PDB entry 7QJ4 | electron microscopy, 9.00 A resolution (very low resolution: no residue pairs are listed; an interface is given only as per-side residue counts) | chains M and N of the 28 polymer chains in the assembly

Chain M:
Molecule: Gamma-tubulin complex component 2
From: Homo sapiens
UniProt: Q9BSJ2 (GCP2_HUMAN); numbering as in UniProt (aligned over 1-902)
Amino-acid sequence (902 residues; row label = number of the first residue in the row):
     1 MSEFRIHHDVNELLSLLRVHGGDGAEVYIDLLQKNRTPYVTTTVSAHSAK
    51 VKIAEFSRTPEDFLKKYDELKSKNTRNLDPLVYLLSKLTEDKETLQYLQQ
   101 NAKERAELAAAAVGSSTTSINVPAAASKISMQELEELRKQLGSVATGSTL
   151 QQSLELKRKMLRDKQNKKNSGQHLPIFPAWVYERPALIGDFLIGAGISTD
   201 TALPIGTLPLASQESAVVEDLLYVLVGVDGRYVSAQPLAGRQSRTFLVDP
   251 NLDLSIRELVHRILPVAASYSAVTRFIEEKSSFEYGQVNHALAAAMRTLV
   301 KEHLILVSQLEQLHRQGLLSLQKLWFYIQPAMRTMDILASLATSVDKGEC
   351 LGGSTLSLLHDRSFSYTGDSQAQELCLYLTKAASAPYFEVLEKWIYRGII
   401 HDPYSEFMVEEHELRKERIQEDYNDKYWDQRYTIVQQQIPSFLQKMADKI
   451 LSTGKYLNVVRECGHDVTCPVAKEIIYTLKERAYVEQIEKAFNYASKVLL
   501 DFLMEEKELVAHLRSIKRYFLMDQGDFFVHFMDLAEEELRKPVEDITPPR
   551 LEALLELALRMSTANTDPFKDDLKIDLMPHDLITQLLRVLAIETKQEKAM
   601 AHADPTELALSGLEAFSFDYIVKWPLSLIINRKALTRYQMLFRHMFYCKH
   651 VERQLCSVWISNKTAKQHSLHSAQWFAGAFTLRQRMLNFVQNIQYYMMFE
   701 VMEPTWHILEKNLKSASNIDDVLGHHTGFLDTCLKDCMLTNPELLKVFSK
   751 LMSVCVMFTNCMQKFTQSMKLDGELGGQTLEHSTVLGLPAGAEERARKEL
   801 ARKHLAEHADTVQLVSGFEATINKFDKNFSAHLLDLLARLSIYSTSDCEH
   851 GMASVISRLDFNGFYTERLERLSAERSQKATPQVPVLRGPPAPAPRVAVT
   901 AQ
Not modelled in the structure: 1-149, 192-200, 587-606, 664-673, 772-813, 845-850, 873-902
UniProt features mapped onto this chain:
  - modified residue: Tyr83 (Phosphotyrosine)
  - natural variant: Arg297 (R297C: In CDCBM15; uncertain significance), Arg333 (R333C: In CDCBM15; uncertain significance), Ala615 (A615P: In CDCBM15; uncertain significance)

Chain N:
Molecule: Gamma-tubulin complex component 3
From: Homo sapiens
UniProt: Q96CW5 (GCP3_HUMAN); residues 1-907 here = UniProt positions 1-907
Amino-acid sequence (907 residues; row label = number of the first residue in the row):
     1 MATPDQKSPNVLLQNLCCRILGRSEADVAQQFQYAVRVIGSNFAPTVERD
    51 EFLVAEKIKKELIRQRREADAALFSELHRKLHSQGVLKNKWSILYLLLSL
   101 SEDPRRQPSKVSSYATLFAQALPRDAHSTPYYYARPQTLPLSYQDRSAQS
   151 AQSSGSVGSSGISSIGLCALSGPAPAPQSLLPGQSNQAPGVGDCLRQQLG
   201 SRLAWTLTANQPSSQATTSKGVPSAVSRNMTRSRREGDTGGTMEITEAAL
   251 VRDILYVFQGIDGKNIKMNNTENCYKVEGKANLSRSLRDTAVRLSELGWL
   301 HNKIRRYTDQRSLDRSFGLVGQSFCAALHQELREYYRLLSVLHSQLQLED
   351 DQGVNLGLESSLTLRRLLVWTYDPKIRLKTLAALVDHCQGRKGGELASAV
   401 HAYTKTGDPYMRSLVQHILSLVSHPVLSFLYRWIYDGELEDTYHEFFVAS
   451 DPTVKTDRLWHDKYTLRKSMIPSFMTMDQSRKVLLIGKSINFLHQVCHDQ
   501 TPTTKMIAVTKSAESPQDAADLFTDLENAFQGKIDAAYFETSKYLLDVLN
   551 KKYSLLDHMQAMRRYLLLGQGDFIRHLMDLLKPELVRPATTLYQHNLTGI
   601 LETAVRATNAQFDSPEILRRLDVRLLEVSPGDTGWDVFSLDYHVDGPIAT
   651 VFTRECMSHYLRVFNFLWRAKRMEYILTDIRKGHMCNAKLLRNMPEFSGV
   701 LHQCHILASEMVHFIHQMQYYITFEVLECSWDELWNKVQQAQDLDHIIAA
   751 HEVFLDTIISRCLLDSDSRALLNQLRAVFDQIIELQNAQDAIYRAALEEL
   801 QRRLQFEEKKKQREIEGQWGVTAAEEEEENKRIGEFKESIPKMCSQLRIL
   851 THFYQGIVQQFLVLLTTSSDESLRFLSFRLDFNEHYKAREPRLRVSLGTR
   901 GRRSSHT
Not modelled in the structure: 1-244, 279-284, 348-360, 506-523, 812-826, 891-907
UniProt features mapped onto this chain:
  - modified residue: Ala2 (N-acetylalanine), Ser113 (Phosphoserine)

How chain M and chain N interact:
At this resolution (9 A) residue pairs are not listed: 49 residues of chain M and 41 of chain N lie at the interface.

In short:
49 residues of chain M and 41 residues of chain N are in contact.
Here chain M is Gamma-tubulin complex component 2 and chain N is Gamma-tubulin complex component 3, both from
Homo sapiens. Entry 7QJ4 (Structure of recombinant human gamma-Tubulin Ring Complex 10-spoked assembly
intermediate (spokes 5-14)) was determined by electron microscopy (same publication as 7QJ0, 7QJ1, 7QJ2, 7QJ3,
7QJD and 7QJE).
